Entry 2C6P (X-ray diffraction, 2.39 A resolution); this record covers chain A.

Chain A:
Name: Glutamate carboxypeptidase II
Source organism: Homo sapiens
Notes: EC 3.4.17.21
Reference sequence: Q04609 (FOLH1_HUMAN); residue numbers follow UniProt; this construct covers 44-750
Sequence (707 residues; row label = number of the first residue in the row):
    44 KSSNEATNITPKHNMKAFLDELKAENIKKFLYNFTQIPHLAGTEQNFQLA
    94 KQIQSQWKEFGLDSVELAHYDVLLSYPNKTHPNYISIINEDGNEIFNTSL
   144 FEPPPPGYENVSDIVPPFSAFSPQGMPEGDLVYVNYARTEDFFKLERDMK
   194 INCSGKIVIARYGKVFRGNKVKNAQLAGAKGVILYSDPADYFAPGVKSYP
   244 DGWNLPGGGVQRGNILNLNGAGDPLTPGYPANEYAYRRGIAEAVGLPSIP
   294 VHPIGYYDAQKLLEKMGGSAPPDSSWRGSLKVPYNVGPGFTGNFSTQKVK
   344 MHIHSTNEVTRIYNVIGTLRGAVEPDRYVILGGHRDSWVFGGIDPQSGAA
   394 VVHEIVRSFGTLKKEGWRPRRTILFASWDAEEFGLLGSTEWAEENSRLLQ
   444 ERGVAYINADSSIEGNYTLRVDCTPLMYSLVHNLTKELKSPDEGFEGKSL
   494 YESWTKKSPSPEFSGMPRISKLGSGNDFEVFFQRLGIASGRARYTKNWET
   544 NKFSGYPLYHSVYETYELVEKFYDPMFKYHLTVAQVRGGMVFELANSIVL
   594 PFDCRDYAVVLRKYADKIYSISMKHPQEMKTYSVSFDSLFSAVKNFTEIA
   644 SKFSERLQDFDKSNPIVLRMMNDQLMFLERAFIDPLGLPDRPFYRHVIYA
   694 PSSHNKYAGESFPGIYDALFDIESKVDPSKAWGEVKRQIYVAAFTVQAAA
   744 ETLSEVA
Not modelled in the structure: 44-56, 334-341, 541-547, 655-656
Covalently attached groups: N-acetylglucosamine (NAG) linked to N76, N140, N459, N476; glycan linked to N638
Ion coordination: Ca2+: T269, Y272, E433, E436; Zn2+ site 1: H377, D387, D453 (together with phosphate ion); Zn2+ site 2: D387, E425, H553 (together with phosphate ion)
Swiss-Prot annotation at these positions:
  - active site: E424 (Nucleophile), S628 (Charge relay system), D666 (Charge relay system), H689 (Charge relay system)
  - binding site (substrate): R210, N257, E424, S517, G518, N519, R534 to R536, Y552, H553, K699, Y700
  - binding site (Ca(2+)): T269, Y272, E433, E436
  - binding site (Zn(2+)): H377, D387, E425, D453, H553
  - glycosylation (N-linked (GlcNAc...) asparagine): N51, N76, N121, N140, N153, N195, N336, N459, N476, N638
  - natural variant: H475 (H475Y: Correlates with lower folate and higher homocysteine levels)
  - mutagenesis: N51 (N51A: Loss of glycosylation. Reduces enzyme activity), N76 (N76A: Loss of glycosylation. Reduces enzyme activity), N121 (N121A: Loss of glycosylation. Severely reduced enzyme activity), N140 (N140A: Loss of glycosylation. Severely reduced enzyme activity), N153 (N153A: Loss of glycosylation. Severely reduced enzyme activity), N195 (N195A: Loss of glycosylation. Severely reduced enzyme activity), N336 (N336A: Loss of glycosylation. Reduces enzyme activity), H377 (H377A/G/Q: Complete loss of activity), D379 (D379E/N: Complete loss of activity), D387 (D387E/L: Complete loss of activity; D387N: No effect on enzyme activity), P388 (P388A: No effect on enzyme activity), E424 (E424A: Complete loss of activity; E424D: Reduces enzyme activity; E424Q: Reduces enzyme activity), 7 further mutagenesis entries in UniProt
From the paper describing this entry:
  - Zn2+ coordination: H377, D387, E425, D453, H553
  - binding site for phosphate ion: E424, Y552
  - conformationally variable residues (loop rearrangement): Y692 to S704

Overview:
N-acetylglucosamine is covalently linked to N76, N140, N459, N476 and N638. Curated annotation (UniProt) lists
4 active-site residues, 13 substrate-binding residues, 4 Ca2+-binding residues and 5 Zn2+-binding residues.
From the paper: a binding site for phosphate ion at E424 and Y552; Zn2+ coordination by H377, D387 and E425
among others.
Chain A is Glutamate carboxypeptidase II (Homo sapiens); the structure, Membrane-bound glutamate
carboxypeptidase II (GCPII) in complex with phosphate anion, was determined by X-ray diffraction together with
2C6G from the same study.
